PDB entry 7NAT | electron microscopy, 3.59 A resolution | chains A and K of the 22 polymer chains in the assembly

[Chain A]
Molecule: 16S rRNA
Organism: Escherichia coli (strain K12)
Sequence (1542 nucleotides; numbered 1 to 1542; the number before each row is that of its first residue):
     1 AAAUUGAAGAGUUUGAUCAUGGCUCAGAUUGAACGCUGGCGGCAGGCCUA
    51 ACACAUGCAAGUCGAACGGUAACAGGAAGAAGCUUGCUUCUUUGCUGACG
   101 AGUGGCGGACGGGUGAGUAAUGUCUGGGAAACUGCCUGAUGGAGGGGGAU
   151 AACUACUGGAAACGGUAGCUAAUACCGCAUAACGUCGCAAGACCAAAGAG
   201 GGGGACCUUCGGGCCUCUUGCCAUCGGAUGUGCCCAGAUGGGAUUAGCUA
   251 GUAGGUGGGGUAACGGCUCACCUAGGCGACGAUCCCUAGCUGGUCUGAGA
   301 GGAUGACCAGCCACACUGGAACUGAGACACGGUCCAGACUCCUACGGGAG
   351 GCAGCAGUGGGGAAUAUUGCACAAUGGGCGCAAGCCUGAUGCAGCCAUGC
   401 CGCGUGUAUGAAGAAGGCCUUCGGGUUGUAAAGUACUUUCAGCGGGGAGG
   451 AAGGGAGUAAAGUUAAUACCUUUGCUCAUUGACGUUACCCGCAGAAGAAG
   501 CACCGGCUAACUCCGUGCCAGCAGCCXCGGUAAUACGGAGGGUGCAAGCG
   551 UUAAUCGGAAUUACUGGGCGUAAAGCGCACGCAGGCGGUUUGUUAAGUCA
   601 GAUGUGAAAUCCCCGGGCUCAACCUGGGAACUGCAUCUGAUACUGGCAAG
   651 CUUGAGUCUCGUAGAGGGGGGUAGAAUUCCAGGUGUAGCGGUGAAAUGCG
   701 UAGAGAUCUGGAGGAAUACCGGUGGCGAAGGCGGCCCCCUGGACGAAGAC
   751 UGACGCUCAGGUGCGAAAGCGUGGGGAGCAAACAGGAUUAGAUACCCUGG
   801 UAGUCCACGCCGUAAACGAUGUCGACUUGGAGGUUGUGCCCUUGAGGCGU
   851 GGCUUCCGGAGCUAACGCGUUAAGUCGACCGCCUGGGGAGUACGGCCGCA
   901 AGGUUAAAACUCAAAUGAAUUGACGGGGGCCCGCACAAGCGGUGGAGCAU
   951 GUGGUUUAAUUCGAUGXAACGCGAAGAACCUUACCUGGUCUUGACAUCCA
  1001 CGGAAGUUUUCAGAGAUGAGAAUGUGCCUUCGGGAACCGUGAGACAGGUG
  1051 CUGCAUGGCUGUCGUCAGCUCGUGUUGUGAAAUGUUGGGUUAAGUCCCGC
  1101 AACGAGCGCAACCCUUAUCCUUUGUUGCCAGCGGUCCGGCCGGGAACUCA
  1151 AAGGAGACUGCCAGUGAUAAACUGGAGGAAGGUGGGGAUGACGUCAAGUC
  1201 AUCAUGGCCCUUACGACCAGGGCUACACACGUGCUACAAUGGCGCAUACA
  1251 AAGAGAAGCGACCUCGCGAGAGCAAGCGGACCUCAUAAAGUGCGUCGUAG
  1301 UCCGGAUUGGAGUCUGCAACUCGACUCCAUGAAGUCGGAAUCGCUAGUAA
  1351 UCGUGGAUCAGAAUGCCACGGUGAAUACGUUCCCGGGCCUUGUACACACC
  1401 GCCCGUXACACCAUGGGAGUGGGUUGCAAAAGAAGUAGGUAGCUUAACCU
  1451 UCGGGAGGGCGCUUACCACUUUGUGAUUCAUGACUGGGGUGAAGUCGUAA
  1501 CAAGGUAACCGUAGGGGAACCUGCGGUUGGAUCACCUCCUUA
Disordered / not traced: 1393-1502, 1541-1542
Modified positions: PSU (pseudouridine-5'-monophosphate) at position 516, G7M (N7-methyl-guanosine-5'-monophosphate) at position 527, 2MG (2N-methylguanosine-5'-monophosphate) at position 966, 5MC (5-methylcytidine-5'-monophosphate) at position 967, 2MG (2N-methylguanosine-5'-monophosphate) at position 1207, 4OC (4n,o2'-methylcytidine-5'-monophosphate) at position 1402, 5MC (5-methylcytidine-5'-monophosphate) at position 1407, UR3 (3-methyluridine-5'-monophoshate) at position 1498, 2MG (2N-methylguanosine-5'-monophosphate) at position 1516, MA6 (6N-dimethyladenosine-5'-monophoshate) at position 1518, MA6 (6N-dimethyladenosine-5'-monophoshate) at position 1519
Bound ions: Mg2+ site 1 near G21 (its only coordinating residue here); Mg2+ site 2 near G41 (its only coordinating residue here); Mg2+ site 3: C48, G115; Mg2+ site 4 near A53 (its only coordinating residue here); Mg2+ site 5 near A59 (its only coordinating residue here); Mg2+ site 6: A109, G331; Mg2+ site 7 near G111 (its only coordinating residue here); Mg2+ site 8: G145, G177, A197; Mg2+ site 9 near A174 (its only coordinating residue here); Mg2+ site 10: G299, G558; Mg2+ site 11: A306, C307; Mg2+ site 12 near C328 (its only coordinating residue here); 30 more Mg2+ sites not listed

[Chain K]
Protein: 30S ribosomal protein S11
Organism: Escherichia coli (strain K12)
UniProt: P0A7R9 (RS11_ECOLI); residue numbers follow UniProt; this construct covers 1-129
Amino-acid sequence (129 residues; numbered 1 to 129; the number before each row is that of its first residue):
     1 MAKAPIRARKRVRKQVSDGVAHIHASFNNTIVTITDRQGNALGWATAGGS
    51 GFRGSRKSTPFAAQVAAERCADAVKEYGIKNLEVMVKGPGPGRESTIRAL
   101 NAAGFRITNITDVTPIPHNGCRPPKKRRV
Disordered / not traced: 1-12

[How chain A and chain K interact]
Contacting residue pairs (74; chain A residue first):
  G674(A) - His118(K)  hydrogen bond to the base
  A675(A) - Ile116(K)  hydrogen bond to the sugar
  A675(A) - Pro117(K)  base contact
  A675(A) - His118(K)  hydrogen bond to the base
  A675(A) - Gly120(K)  base contact
  A676(A) - Pro115(K)  phosphate contact
  A676(A) - Ile116(K)  sugar contact
  A676(A) - Pro117(K)  sugar contact
  A676(A) - Cys121(K)  base contact
  U677(A) - Cys121(K)  sugar contact
  G683(A) - Gly39(K)  hydrogen bond to the base
  G683(A) - Asn40(K)  hydrogen bond to the base
  U684(A) - Asn40(K)  sugar contact
  U684(A) - Ala41(K)  hydrogen bond to the sugar
  G685(A) - Ala41(K)  sugar contact
  U686(A) - Leu42(K)  phosphate contact
  U686(A) - Trp44(K)  hydrogen bond to the sugar
  A687(A) - Trp44(K)  sugar contact
  G688(A) - Thr46(K)  phosphate contact
  C689(A) - Asn29(K)  hydrogen bond to the phosphate
  C689(A) - Thr46(K)  hydrogen bond to the phosphate
  C689(A) - Gly48(K)  phosphate contact
  C689(A) - Gly49(K)  hydrogen bond to the phosphate
  G690(A) - Asn29(K)  hydrogen bond to the phosphate
  G690(A) - Arg53(K)  hydrogen bond to the base
  G690(A) - Lys57(K)  salt bridge to the phosphate
  G691(A) - Asn28(K)  hydrogen bond to the phosphate
  G691(A) - Arg53(K)  hydrogen bond to the base
  G691(A) - Lys57(K)  base contact
  U692(A) - Asn28(K)  hydrogen bond to the phosphate
  U692(A) - Arg127(K)  salt bridge to the phosphate
  A694(A) - Gly54(K)  phosphate contact
  A694(A) - Ser55(K)  hydrogen bond to the phosphate
  A695(A) - Gly54(K)  phosphate contact
  A704(A) - Trp44(K)  base contact
  G705(A) - Ile31(K)  base contact
  G705(A) - Trp44(K)  base contact
  A706(A) - Ile31(K)  sugar contact
  A706(A) - Thr33(K)  hydrogen bond to the sugar
  A706(A) - Ala41(K)  base contact
  U707(A) - His22(K)  phosphate contact
  U707(A) - Gly39(K)  hydrogen bond to the sugar
  U707(A) - Lys87(K)  salt bridge to the phosphate
  C708(A) - His22(K)  phosphate contact
  C708(A) - Gln38(K)  sugar contact
  C708(A) - Gly39(K)  sugar contact
  C708(A) - Met85(K)  phosphate contact
  G714(A) - Cys121(K)  base contact
  A716(A) - His118(K)  base contact
  A716(A) - Asn119(K)  hydrogen bond to the sugar
  U717(A) - His118(K)  sugar contact
  U717(A) - Asn119(K)  phosphate contact
  A718(A) - Pro117(K)  sugar contact
  A718(A) - His118(K)  stacking on the base
  A718(A) - Asn119(K)  phosphate contact
  G778(A) - Cys121(K)  sugar contact
  G778(A) - Arg122(K)  hydrogen bond to the sugar
  C779(A) - Arg122(K)  hydrogen bond to the sugar
  C779(A) - Pro123(K)  sugar contact
  C779(A) - Pro124(K)  phosphate contact
  C779(A) - Lys125(K)  phosphate contact
  A780(A) - Pro124(K)  phosphate contact
  A780(A) - Lys125(K)  hydrogen bond to the phosphate
  A781(A) - Lys125(K)  salt bridge to the phosphate
  C795(A) - Arg128(K)  salt bridge to the phosphate
  C796(A) - Arg127(K)  hydrogen bond to the phosphate
  C796(A) - Arg128(K)  salt bridge to the phosphate
  C796(A) - Val129(K)  sugar contact
  C797(A) - Arg127(K)  salt bridge to the phosphate
  U1522(A) - Arg128(K)  salt bridge to the phosphate
  G1523(A) - Lys125(K)  phosphate contact
  G1523(A) - Arg128(K)  salt bridge to the phosphate
  C1524(A) - Arg122(K)  salt bridge to the phosphate
  G1525(A) - Arg122(K)  salt bridge to the phosphate
Interface residues without a listed pair, chain A (37 interface residues in all): A777
Interface residues without a listed pair, chain K (36 interface residues in all): Ser26, Thr35

[In short]
The interface between chain A and chain K involves 37 residues on one side and 36 on the other; the contacts
include 23 hydrogen bonds, 11 salt bridges and 1 aromatic stacking contact. Among the polar pairs are
G674(A)-His118(K), A675(A)-His118(K) and G683(A)-Gly39(K).
Here chain A is 16S rRNA and chain K is 30S ribosomal protein S11, both from Escherichia coli (strain K12).
Entry 7NAT (Bacterial 30S ribosomal subunit assembly complex state A (Consensus refinement)) was determined by
electron microscopy, deposited together with 7AF3, 7AF5, 7AF8, 7AFA, 7AFD, 7AFH and 17 further entries.
